PDB entry 1XDU | X-ray diffraction, 2.70 A resolution | chain A

== Chain A ==
Protein: Protein RdmB
Organism: Streptomyces purpurascens
Reference sequence: Q54527 (Q54527_9ACTO); numbering as in UniProt (aligned over 1-374)
Sequence (374 residues; row label = number of the first residue in the row):
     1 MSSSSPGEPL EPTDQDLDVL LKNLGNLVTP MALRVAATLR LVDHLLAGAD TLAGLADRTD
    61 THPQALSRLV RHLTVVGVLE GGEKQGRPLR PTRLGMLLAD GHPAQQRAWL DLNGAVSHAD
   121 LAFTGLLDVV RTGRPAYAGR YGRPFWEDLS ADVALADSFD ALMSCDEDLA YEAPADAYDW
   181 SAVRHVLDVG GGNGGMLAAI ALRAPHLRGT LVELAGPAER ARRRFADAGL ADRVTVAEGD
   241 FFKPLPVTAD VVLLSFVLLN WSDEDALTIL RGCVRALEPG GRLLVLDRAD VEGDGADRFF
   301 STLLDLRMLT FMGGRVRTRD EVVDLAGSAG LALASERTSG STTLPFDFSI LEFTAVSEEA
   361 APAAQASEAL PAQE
Not modelled in the structure: 1-9, 85, 289-295, 358-374
Differences from the reference sequence: modified residue (1, 31, 96, 163, 196, 308, 312)
Modified / non-standard residues: Mse1 (selenomethionine); Mse31, Mse96, Mse163, Mse196, Mse308, Mse312 (selenomethionine; parent Met)
Curated features (UniProtKB/Swiss-Prot):
  - binding site (S-adenosyl-L-methionine): Tyr171, Gly190, Glu213, Asp240, Phe241, Ser255
  - site: Asn260 (Required for 4-O-methylation activity), Arg307 (Required for 10-decarboxylative hydroxylation activity)
Residues lining bound ligands: sinefungin (SFG): Trp146, Tyr171, Gly190, Gly191, Gly192, Glu213, Leu214, Pro217, Gly239, Asp240, Phe241, Phe242, Ser255, Phe256, Val257, Asn260, Trp261

== Overview ==
Ligands of chain A: sinefungin. From UniProt: 6 S-adenosyl-L-methionine-binding residues.
Chain A is Protein RdmB (Streptomyces purpurascens); the structure, Crystal structure of
Aclacinomycin-10-hydroxylase (RdmB) in complex with Sinefungin (SFG), was determined by X-ray diffraction
together with 1XDS from the same study.
